PDB entry 7CEK | X-ray diffraction, 2.70 A resolution | chains C and E of the 6 polymer chains in the assembly

== Chain C ==
Name: Tubulin alpha-1B chain
Source organism: Sus scrofa
UniProt: Q2XVP4 (TBA1B_PIG); numbering as in UniProt (aligned over 1-450)
Amino-acid sequence (450 residues; row label = number of the first residue in the row):
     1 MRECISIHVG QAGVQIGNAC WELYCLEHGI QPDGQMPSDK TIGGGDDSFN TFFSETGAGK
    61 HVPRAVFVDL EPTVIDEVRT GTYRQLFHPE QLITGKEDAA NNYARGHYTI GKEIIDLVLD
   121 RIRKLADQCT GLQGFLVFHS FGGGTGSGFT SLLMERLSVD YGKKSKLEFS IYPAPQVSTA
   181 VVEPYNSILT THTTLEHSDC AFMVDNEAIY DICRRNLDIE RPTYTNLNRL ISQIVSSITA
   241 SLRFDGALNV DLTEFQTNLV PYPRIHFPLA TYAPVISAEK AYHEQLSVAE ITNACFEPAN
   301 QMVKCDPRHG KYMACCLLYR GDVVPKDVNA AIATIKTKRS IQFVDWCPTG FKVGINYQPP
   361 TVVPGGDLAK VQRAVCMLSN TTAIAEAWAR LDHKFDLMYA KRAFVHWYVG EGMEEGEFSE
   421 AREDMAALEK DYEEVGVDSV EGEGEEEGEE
Not modelled in the structure: 441-450
Ion coordination: Ca2+: Asp-39, Thr-41, Gly-44, Glu-55
Residues lining bound ligands: GTP (guanosine-5'-triphosphate): Gly-10, Gln-11, Ala-12, Gln-15, Ile-16, Asp-69, Asp-98, Ala-99, Ala-100, Asn-101, Ser-140, Gly-142, Gly-143, Gly-144, Thr-145, Gly-146, Ile-171, Pro-173, Val-177, Ser-178, Glu-183, Asn-206, Tyr-224, Leu-227, Asn-228, Ile-231
UniProt features mapped onto this chain:
  - motif: Met-1 to Cys-4 (MREC motif)
  - active site: Glu-254
  - binding site (GTP): Gly-10, Gln-11, Ala-12, Gln-15, Glu-71, Ala-99, Ser-140, Gly-143, Gly-144, Thr-145, Gly-146, Thr-179, Glu-183, Asn-206, Tyr-224, Asn-228, Leu-252
  - binding site (Mg(2+)): Glu-71
  - modified residue: Lys-40 (N6,N6,N6-trimethyllysine), Ser-48 (Phosphoserine), Ser-232 (Phosphoserine), Tyr-282 (3'-nitrotyrosine), Arg-339 (Omega-N-methylarginine), Ser-439 (Phosphoserine), Glu-443 (5-glutamyl polyglutamate), Glu-445 (5-glutamyl polyglutamate)
  - cross-link (Glycyl lysine isopeptide (Lys-Gly)): Lys-326 (interchain with G-Cter in ubiquitin), Lys-370 (interchain with G-Cter in ubiquitin)

== Chain E ==
Name: Stathmin-4
Source organism: Rattus norvegicus
UniProt: P63043 (STMN4_RAT); residues 5-145 here correspond to UniProt positions 49-189 (UniProt number = residue number + 44)
Amino-acid sequence (143 residues; numbered 3 to 145; the number before each row is that of its first residue):
     3 MADMEVIELN KCTSGQSFEV ILKPPSFDGV PEFNASLPRR RDPSLEEIQK KLEAAEERRK
    63 YQEAELLKHL AEKREHEREV IQKAIEENNN FIKMAKEKLA QKMESNKENR EAHLAAMLER
   123 LQEKDKHAEE VRKNKELKEE ASR
Not modelled in the structure: 3-5, 29-43, 144-145
Sequence notes: expression tag (3-4)
UniProt features mapped onto this chain:
  - modified residue: Ser-46 (Phosphoserine)

== How chain C and chain E interact ==
Contacting residue pairs (29):
  His-107(C) with Leu-101(E); Lys-104(E); Met-105(E)
  Tyr-108(C) with Lys-104(E); Met-105(E), hydrophobic; Asn-108(E)
  Thr-109(C) with Arg-112(E)
  Leu-152(C) with Met-105(E), hydrophobic
  Glu-155(C) with Leu-101(E); Lys-104(E), salt bridge
  Arg-156(C) with Leu-101(E)
  Ser-158(C) with Phe-93(E); Ile-94(E)
  Val-159(C) with Ile-94(E); Lys-98(E)
  Gly-162(C) with Ile-94(E)
  Lys-163(C) with Asn-90(E)
  Glu-196(C) with Phe-93(E)
  His-197(C) with Phe-93(E)
  Val-409(C) with His-115(E)
  Gly-410(C) with Arg-112(E)
  Glu-411(C) with Asn-108(E), hydrogen bond (backbone-side chain); Arg-112(E), salt bridge
  Gly-412(C) with Asn-108(E), hydrogen bond (backbone-side chain); Asn-111(E), hydrogen bond (backbone-side chain); Arg-112(E)
  Met-413(C) with Asn-108(E)
  Glu-414(C) with Ser-107(E); Asn-111(E), hydrogen bond
Also at the interface, not in a pair above, chain C (19 interface residues in all): Thr-193
Also at the interface, not in a pair above, chain E (13 interface residues in all): Ala-97

== Overview ==
19 residues of chain C and 13 residues of chain E are in contact; the contacts include 4 hydrogen bonds and 2
salt bridges. Among the polar pairs are Glu-155(C)/Lys-104(E), Glu-411(C)/Arg-112(E) and
Glu-411(C)/Asn-108(E). Ligands of chain C: GTP.
Chain C is Tubulin alpha-1B chain (Sus scrofa) and chain E is Stathmin-4 (Rattus norvegicus); the structure,
Crystal structure of T2R-TTL-BML-284 complex, was determined by X-ray diffraction, deposited together with
7CE6, 7CDA and 7CE8.
